5R46 - chains A and B of the 5 polymer chains in the assembly; structure by X-ray diffraction, 1.05 A resolution.

# Chain A
Molecule: gamma-chymotrypsin
Source organism: Bos taurus
Notes: EC 3.4.21.1
UniProtKB: P00766 (CTRA_BOVIN); residues 1-13 here = UniProt positions 1-13
Amino-acid sequence (13 residues; row label = number of the first residue in the row):
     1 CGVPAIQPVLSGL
Not modelled in the structure: 11-13

# Chain B
Molecule: gamma-chymotrypsin
Source organism: Bos taurus
Notes: EC 3.4.21.1
UniProtKB: P00766 (CTRA_BOVIN); residue numbers follow UniProt; this construct covers 16-146
Amino-acid sequence (131 residues; row label = number of the first residue in the row):
    16 IVNGEEAVPGSWPWQVSLQDKTGFHFCGGSLINENWVVTAAHCGVTTSDV
    66 VVAGEFDQGSSSEKIQKLKIAKVFKNSKYNSLTINNDITLLKLSTAASFS
   116 QTVSAVCLPSASDDFAAGTTCVTTGWGLTRY
Disulfide bonds: Cys42-Cys58

# Chain A / chain B interface
Disulfides between the chains: Cys1(A)-Cys122(B)
Residue-residue contacts (21):
  Cys1(A) - Ala120(B)
  Cys1(A) - Val121(B)
  Cys1(A) - Cys122(B)  disulfide
  Gly2(A) - Ala120(B)  hydrogen bond (backbone-backbone)
  Gly2(A) - Cys122(B)
  Pro4(A) - Ser26(B)
  Pro4(A) - Pro28(B)
  Pro4(A) - Trp29(B)  hydrophobic
  Ala5(A) - Gln116(B)
  Ile6(A) - Val23(B)  hydrophobic
  Ile6(A) - Pro24(B)
  Ile6(A) - Gly25(B)
  Ile6(A) - Ser26(B)
  Ile6(A) - Thr117(B)
  Gln7(A) - Ser26(B)
  Pro8(A) - Ser26(B)
  Pro8(A) - Trp27(B)  hydrophobic
  Val9(A) - Val23(B)  hydrophobic
  Leu10(A) - Glu20(B)
  Leu10(A) - Trp27(B)  hydrophobic
  Leu10(A) - Val137(B)  hydrophobic
Interface residues without a listed pair, chain A (10 interface residues in all): Val3

# Overview
The interface between chain A and chain B involves 10 residues on one side and 14 on the other, with 1
disulfide bond and 1 hydrogen bond. The hydrogen-bonded pair Gly2(A)-Ala120(B) is a backbone contact.
Chain A is gamma-chymotrypsin and chain B is gamma-chymotrypsin, both from Bos taurus; the structure, Crystal
Structure of deuterated gamma-Chymotrypsin at pH 5.6, room temperature, was determined by X-ray diffraction.
